Entry 1XS2 (X-ray diffraction, 2.30 A resolution); this record covers chains A and C.

# Chain A (and C)
Protein: N-Acylamino Acid Racemase
Organism: Deinococcus radiodurans
Notes: chain C of this document is another copy of the same molecule, construct and numbering; everything in this record applies to it too
UniProt: Q9RYA6 (Q9RYA6_DEIRA); residue numbers follow UniProt; this construct covers 1-375
Amino-acid sequence (375 residues; each row starts with the number of its first residue):
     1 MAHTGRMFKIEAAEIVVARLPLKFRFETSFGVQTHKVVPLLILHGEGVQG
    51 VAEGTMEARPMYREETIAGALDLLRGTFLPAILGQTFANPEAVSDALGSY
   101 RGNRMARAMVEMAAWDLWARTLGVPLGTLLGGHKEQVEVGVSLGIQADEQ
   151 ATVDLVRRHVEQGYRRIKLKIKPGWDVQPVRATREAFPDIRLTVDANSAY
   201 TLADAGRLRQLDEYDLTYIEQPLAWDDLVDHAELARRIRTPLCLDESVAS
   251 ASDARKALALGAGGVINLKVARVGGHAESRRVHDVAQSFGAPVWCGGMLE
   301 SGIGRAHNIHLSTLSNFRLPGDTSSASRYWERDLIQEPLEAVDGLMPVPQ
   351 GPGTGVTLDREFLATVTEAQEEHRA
Disordered / not traced: 1-5, 24-33
Metal / ion sites: Mg2+: Lys168, Glu220

# How chain A and chain C interact
Pairs across the interface (36):
  Arg59(A) - Gly76(C)  hydrogen bond (side chain-backbone)
  Arg59(A) - Thr77(C)  hydrogen bond
  Pro60(A) - Leu73(C)
  Pro60(A) - Tyr100(C)
  Pro60(A) - Arg101(C)  hydrogen bond (backbone-backbone)
  Pro60(A) - Asn103(C)
  Met61(A) - Tyr100(C)  hydrophobic
  Met61(A) - Arg101(C)  hydrogen bond (backbone-side chain)
  Tyr62(A) - Arg101(C)  hydrogen bond (backbone-side chain)
  Glu64(A) - Arg101(C)
  Glu64(A) - Asn103(C)  hydrogen bond (backbone-side chain)
  Thr66(A) - Asp72(C)
  Ala68(A) - Asp72(C)
  Asp72(A) - Ala68(C)
  Leu73(A) - Pro60(C)
  Gly76(A) - Arg59(C)  hydrogen bond (backbone-side chain)
  Thr77(A) - Arg59(C)  hydrogen bond
  Tyr100(A) - Pro60(C)
  Arg101(A) - Pro60(C)  hydrogen bond (backbone-backbone)
  Arg101(A) - Met61(C)
  Arg101(A) - Tyr62(C)  hydrogen bond (side chain-backbone)
  Arg101(A) - Glu64(C)
  Arg101(A) - Ser198(C)
  Arg101(A) - Trp225(C)
  Arg101(A) - Glu246(C)  salt bridge
  Gly102(A) - Trp225(C)
  Asn103(A) - Pro60(C)
  Asn103(A) - Glu64(C)
  Ser198(A) - Arg101(C)
  Trp225(A) - Arg101(C)
  Asp227(A) - Lys256(C)  salt bridge
  Asp230(A) - Arg255(C)  salt bridge
  Asp230(A) - Lys256(C)  salt bridge
  Glu246(A) - Arg101(C)  salt bridge
  Arg255(A) - Asp230(C)  salt bridge
  Lys256(A) - Asp227(C)  salt bridge
Interface residues without a listed pair, chain A (27 interface residues in all): Ala58, Arg63, Gly69, Val229, Leu260
Interface residues without a listed pair, chain C (28 interface residues in all): Ala58, Arg63, Thr66, Gly69, Gly102, Asn197, Val229, Leu260

# Summary
27 residues of chain A face 28 of chain C across their interface; the contacts include 10 hydrogen bonds and 7
salt bridges. Among the polar pairs are Arg101(A)-Glu246(C), Asp227(A)-Lys256(C) and Asp230(A)-Arg255(C).
Lys168(A) and Glu220(A) form the Mg2+ site.
Both chains are N-Acylamino Acid Racemase (Deinococcus radiodurans). Entry 1XS2 (Structural Basis for
Catalytic Racemization and Substrate Specificity of an N-Acylamino Acid Racemase Homologue from Deinococcus
...) was determined by X-ray diffraction together with 1XPY and 1R0M from the same study.
